7PFD - chains C and I of the 11 polymer chains in the assembly; structure by electron microscopy, 4.40 A resolution (low resolution: residue-level contacts below are approximate; hydrogen-bond / salt-bridge calls are withheld).

== Chain C ==
Protein: Histone H2A type 1-B/E
Source organism: Homo sapiens
UniProtKB: P04908 (H2A1B_HUMAN); residues 0-129 here correspond to UniProt positions 1-130 (UniProt number = residue number + 1)
Amino-acid sequence (147 residues; each row starts with the number of its first residue; numbers below 1 keep their minus sign (His-17 is residue -17)):
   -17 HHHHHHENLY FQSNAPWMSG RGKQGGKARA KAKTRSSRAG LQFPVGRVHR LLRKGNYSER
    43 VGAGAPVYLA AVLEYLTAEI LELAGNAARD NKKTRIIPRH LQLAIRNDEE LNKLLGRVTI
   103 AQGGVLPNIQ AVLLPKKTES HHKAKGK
Unresolved in the structure: -17 to 9, 119-129
Construct notes: expression tag (-17 to -1)
UniProt features mapped onto this chain:
  - modified residue: Ser1 (N-acetylserine), Arg3 (Citrulline), Lys5 (N6-(2-hydroxyisobutyryl)lysine), Lys9 (N6-(2-hydroxyisobutyryl)lysine), Lys13 (N6-(beta-hydroxybutyryl)lysine), Lys36 (N6-(2-hydroxyisobutyryl)lysine), Lys74 (N6-(2-hydroxyisobutyryl)lysine), Lys75 (N6-(2-hydroxyisobutyryl)lysine), Lys95 (N6-(2-hydroxyisobutyryl)lysine), Gln104 (N5-methylglutamine), Lys118 (N6-(2-hydroxyisobutyryl)lysine), Lys119 (N6-crotonyllysine), Thr120 (Phosphothreonine), Lys125 (N6-crotonyllysine)
  - cross-link (Glycyl lysine isopeptide (Lys-Gly)): Lys13 (interchain with G-Cter in ubiquitin), Lys15 (interchain with G-Cter in ubiquitin), Lys119 (interchain with G-Cter in ubiquitin)

== Chain I ==
Molecule: 172-nt DNA strand
Source organism: synthetic construct
Sequence (172 nucleotides; numbered 16 to 187; the number before each row is that of its first residue):
    16 GGCCGCCATA CTGGAGAATC CCGGTGCCGA GGCCGCTCAA TTGGTCGTAG ACAGCTCTAG
    76 CACCGCTTAA ACGCACGTAC GCGCTGTCCC CCGCGTTTTA ACCGCCAAGG GGATTACTCC
   136 CTAGTCTCCA GGCACGTGTC AGATATATAC ATCCTGTCAT GTAAGTATTA AG

== How chain C and chain I interact ==
Pairs across the interface (17; chain C residue first):
  Arg11(C) with DT56(I); DT57(I)
  Ala14(C) with DT56(I); DT57(I)
  Lys15(C) with DT56(I); DT57(I)
  Thr16(C) with DT56(I)
  Arg17(C) with DT56(I)
  Arg20(C) with DT57(I)
  Gly28(C) with DA55(I); DT56(I)
  Arg29(C) with DA55(I)
  Arg32(C) with DA54(I); DA55(I)
  Arg42(C) with DG62(I); DA64(I)
  Arg77(C) with DA45(I)
Also at the interface, not in a pair above, chain C (14 interface residues in all): Lys13, Ser18, Lys74
Also at the interface, not in a pair above, chain I (9 interface residues in all): DC36, DG46

== In short ==
The interface between chain C and chain I involves 14 residues on one side and 9 on the other.
Here chain C is Histone H2A type 1-B/E (Homo sapiens) and chain I is a 172-nt DNA strand (synthetic
construct). Entry 7PFD (Nucleosome 1 of the 4x197 nucleosome array containing H1) was determined by electron
microscopy, deposited together with 7PET, 7PEU, 7PEV, 7PEW, 7PEX, 7PEY and 16 further entries.
